Entry 6HMP (X-ray diffraction, 2.04 A resolution); this record covers chain A.

Chain A:
Name: Casein kinase I isoform delta
Organism: Homo sapiens
Notes: EC 2.7.11.1, 2.7.11.26
UniProt: P48730 (KC1D_HUMAN); residue numbers follow UniProt; this construct covers 1-294
Sequence (314 residues; row label = number of the first residue in the row; numbers below 1 keep their minus sign (Met-19 is residue -19)):
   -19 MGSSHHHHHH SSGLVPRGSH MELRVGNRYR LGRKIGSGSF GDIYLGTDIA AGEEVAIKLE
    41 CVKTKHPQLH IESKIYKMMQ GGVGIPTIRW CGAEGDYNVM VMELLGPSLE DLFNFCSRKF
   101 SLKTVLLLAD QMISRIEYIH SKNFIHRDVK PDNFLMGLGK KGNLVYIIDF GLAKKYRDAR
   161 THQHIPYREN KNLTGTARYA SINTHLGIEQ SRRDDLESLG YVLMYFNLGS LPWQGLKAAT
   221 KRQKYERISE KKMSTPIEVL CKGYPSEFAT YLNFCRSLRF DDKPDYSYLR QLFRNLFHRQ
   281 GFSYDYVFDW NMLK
Not modelled in the structure: -19 to 7, 32
Construct notes: initiating methionine (-19); expression tag (-18 to 0)
Small-molecule neighbours: GEW (3-(2,5-dimethoxyphenyl)-N-[4-[5-(4-fluorophenyl)-2-[(E)-(4-fluorophenyl)diazenyl]-3-methyl-imidazol-4-yl]pyridin-2-yl]propanamide): Arg13, Ile15, Ser17, Gly18, Ser19, Ile23, Leu25, Ala36, Ile37, Lys38, Tyr56, Met80, Val81, Met82, Glu83, Leu84, Leu85, Gly86, Lys130, Asp132, Asn133, Leu135, Ile148, Asp149
UniProt features mapped onto this chain:
  - active site: Asp128 (Proton acceptor)
  - binding site (ATP): Ile15 to Ile23, Lys38

In short:
Bound to chain A: compound GEW. Curated annotation (UniProt) lists active-site residue Asp128 and 10
ATP-binding residues.
Chain A is Casein kinase I isoform delta (Homo sapiens); the structure, Crystal structure of human Casein
Kinase I delta in complex with a photoswitchable 2-Azoimidazole-based Inhibitor (compound ..., was determined
by X-ray diffraction, deposited together with 6HMR, 6HWT, 6HWU and 6HWV.
